Entry 4QZ0 (X-ray diffraction, 3.00 A resolution); this record covers chains N and a of the 28 polymer chains in the assembly.

== Chain N ==
Molecule: Proteasome subunit beta type-1
Source organism: Saccharomyces cerevisiae
Notes: EC 3.4.25.1
UniProtKB: P38624 (PSB1_YEAST); residues 1-196 here correspond to UniProt positions 20-215 (UniProt number = residue number + 19)
Amino-acid sequence (196 residues; row label = number of the first residue in the row):
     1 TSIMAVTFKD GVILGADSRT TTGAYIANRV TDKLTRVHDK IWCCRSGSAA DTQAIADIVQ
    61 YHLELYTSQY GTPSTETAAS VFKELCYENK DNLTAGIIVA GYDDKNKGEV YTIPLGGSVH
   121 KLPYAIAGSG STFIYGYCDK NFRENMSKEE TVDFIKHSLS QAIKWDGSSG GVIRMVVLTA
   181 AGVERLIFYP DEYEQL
Covalent attachments: compound 04C linked to Thr1
Metal / ion sites: Mg2+: Ile163, Asp166, Ser169
Residues lining bound ligands: 04C (1,2,4-trideoxy-4-methyl-2-{[N-(morpholin-4-ylacetyl)-L-alanyl-O-methyl-L-tyrosyl]amino}-1-phenyl-D-xylitol): Arg19, Thr20, Thr21, Thr22, Thr31, Lys33, Arg45, Ser46, Gly47, Ser48, Ala49, Thr52, Thr94, Ser129, Ser168
Swiss-Prot annotation at these positions:
  - active site: Thr1 (Nucleophile)

== Chain a ==
Molecule: Proteasome subunit beta type-7
Source organism: Saccharomyces cerevisiae
Notes: EC 3.4.25.1
UniProtKB: P30657 (PSB7_YEAST); residues -12 to 233 here correspond to UniProt positions 21-266 (UniProt number = residue number + 33)
Amino-acid sequence (246 residues; each row starts with the number of its first residue; numbers below 1 keep their minus sign (Thr-12 is residue -12)):
   -12 TQIANAGASP MVNTQQPIVT GTSVISMKYD NGVIIAADNL GSYGSLLRFN GVERLIPVGD
    48 NTVVGISGDI SDMQHIERLL KDLVTENAYD NPLADAEEAL EPSYIFEYLA TVMYQRRSKM
   108 NPLWNAIIVA GVQSNGDQFL RYVNLLGVTY SSPTLATGFG AHMANPLLRK VVDRESDIPK
   168 TTVQVAEEAI VNAMRVLYYR DARSSRNFSL AIIDKNTGLT FKKNLQVENM KWDFAKDIKG
   228 YGTQKI
Unresolved in the structure: -12 to 0

== How chain N and chain a interact ==
Residue-residue contacts - 60 pairs, chain N then chain a:
  Arg19(N) - Ala189(a)
  Ala24(N) - Phe146(a)
  Ala24(N) - Arg187(a)
  Ala24(N) - Asp188(a)
  Ala24(N) - Ala189(a)  hydrogen bond (backbone-backbone)
  Ala24(N) - Arg190(a)
  Tyr25(N) - Phe146(a)
  Tyr25(N) - Arg187(a)
  Ile26(N) - Tyr186(a)
  Ile26(N) - Arg187(a)  hydrogen bond (backbone-backbone)
  Ile26(N) - Asp188(a)
  Ile26(N) - Ala189(a)
  Ala27(N) - Arg187(a)  hydrogen bond (backbone-side chain)
  Arg29(N) - Tyr186(a)
  Arg29(N) - Arg187(a)
  Arg29(N) - Lys218(a)  hydrogen bond (side chain-backbone)
  Arg29(N) - Trp219(a)
  Arg29(N) - Phe221(a)
  Val30(N) - Phe221(a)  hydrophobic
  Val30(N) - Ala222(a)  hydrophobic
  Val30(N) - Ile225(a)  hydrophobic
  Asp32(N) - Lys226(a)
  Asp32(N) - Gly227(a)  hydrogen bond (side chain-backbone)
  Asp32(N) - Gln231(a)
  Leu34(N) - Gln231(a)
  Thr35(N) - Tyr228(a)
  Thr35(N) - Gln231(a)
  Arg36(N) - Gln231(a)  hydrogen bond (backbone-side chain)
  Trp42(N) - Ile233(a)  hydrophobic
  Arg45(N) - Tyr228(a)
  Gln53(N) - Tyr228(a)
  Ala56(N) - Tyr228(a)
  Asp57(N) - Tyr228(a)  hydrogen bond
  Phe133(N) - Leu33(a)  hydrophobic
  Lys164(N) - Leu34(a)
  Trp165(N) - Ser32(a)
  Trp165(N) - Leu33(a)
  Trp165(N) - Leu34(a)  hydrogen bond (backbone-backbone)
  Trp165(N) - Arg35(a)
  Asp166(N) - Ser32(a)
  Gly167(N) - Ser32(a)  hydrogen bond (backbone-backbone)
  Gly167(N) - Leu34(a)
  Gly167(N) - Ala189(a)
  Gly167(N) - Arg190(a)
  Ser168(N) - Ser32(a)
  Gly171(N) - Trp219(a)
  Val172(N) - Trp219(a)  hydrophobic
  Arg174(N) - Ala222(a)  hydrogen bond (side chain-backbone)
  Arg174(N) - Ile225(a)
  Arg185(N) - Gln231(a)
  Arg185(N) - Ile233(a)  hydrogen bond (side chain-backbone)
  Ile187(N) - Ala222(a)  hydrophobic
  Ile187(N) - Lys223(a)
  Tyr189(N) - Trp219(a)
  Tyr189(N) - Asp220(a)
  Tyr189(N) - Lys223(a)
  Pro190(N) - Trp219(a)
  Asp191(N) - Arg193(a)  salt bridge
  Glu194(N) - Tyr185(a)  hydrogen bond
  Glu194(N) - Arg193(a)  salt bridge
Interface residues without a listed pair, chain N (35 interface residues in all): Thr21, Asn28, Ile163, Val183
Interface residues without a listed pair, chain a (27 interface residues in all): Asn37, Met150, Met217

== In short ==
35 residues of chain N face 27 of chain a across their interface; the contacts include 12 hydrogen bonds and 2
salt bridges. Polar pairs include Asp191(N)-Arg193(a), Glu194(N)-Arg193(a) and Ala27(N)-Arg187(a). Covalently
linked compound 04C: at Thr1(N).
Here chain N is Proteasome subunit beta type-1 and chain a is Proteasome subunit beta type-7, both from
Saccharomyces cerevisiae. Entry 4QZ0 (yCP beta5-M45V mutant in complex with the epoxyketone inhibitor ONX
0914) was determined by X-ray diffraction (same publication as 4QUX, 4QUY, 4QV0, 4QV1, 4QV3, 4QV4 and 42
further entries).
